PDB entry 9DC2 | electron microscopy, 2.41 A resolution | chains S and U of the 60 polymer chains in the assembly

[Chain S (and U)]
Molecule: Capsid protein
From: adeno-associated virus 8
Notes: chain U of this document is another copy of the same molecule, construct and numbering; everything in this record applies to it too
UniProtKB: Q8JQF8 (Q8JQF8_9VIRU); residue numbers follow UniProt; this construct covers 204-738
Sequence (535 residues; numbered 204 to 738; the number before each row is that of its first residue):
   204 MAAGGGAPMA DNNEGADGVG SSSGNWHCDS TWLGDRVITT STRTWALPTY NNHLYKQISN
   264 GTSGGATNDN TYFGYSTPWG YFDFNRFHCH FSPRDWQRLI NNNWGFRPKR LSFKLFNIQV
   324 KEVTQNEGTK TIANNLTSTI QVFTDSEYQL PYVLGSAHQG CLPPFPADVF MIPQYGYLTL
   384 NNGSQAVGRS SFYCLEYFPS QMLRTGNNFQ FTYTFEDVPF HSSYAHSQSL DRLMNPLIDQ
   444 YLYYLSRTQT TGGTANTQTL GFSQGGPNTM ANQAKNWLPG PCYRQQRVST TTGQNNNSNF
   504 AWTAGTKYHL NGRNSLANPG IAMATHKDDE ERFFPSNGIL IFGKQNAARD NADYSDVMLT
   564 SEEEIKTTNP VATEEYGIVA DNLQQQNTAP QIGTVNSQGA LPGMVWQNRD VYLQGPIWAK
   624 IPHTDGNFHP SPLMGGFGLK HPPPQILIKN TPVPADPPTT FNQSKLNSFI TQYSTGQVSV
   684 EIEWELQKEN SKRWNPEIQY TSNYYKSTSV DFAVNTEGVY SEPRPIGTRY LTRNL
Unresolved in the structure: 204-218

[How chain S and chain U interact]
Pairs across the interface (243; chain S residue first):
  S425(S) with D628(U), hydrogen bond
  Y427(S) with H626(U), hydrogen bond
  A428(S) with R392(U)
  H429(S) with L383(U); H626(U), hydrogen bond (side chain-backbone)
  S430(S) with T382(U), hydrogen bond (backbone-side chain); L383(U), hydrogen bond (backbone-backbone); R392(U); S394(U)
  Q431(S) with P354(U); L381(U), hydrogen bond (side chain-backbone); L383(U)
  S432(S) with L383(U); R516(U), hydrogen bond
  D434(S) with Y511(U); L513(U); R516(U), salt bridge
  R435(S) with D272(U), hydrogen bond (side chain-backbone); N273(U); T274(U), hydrogen bond (side chain-backbone); L381(U); R516(U)
  L436(S) with Y355(U); S359(U)
  M437(S) with S359(U); H361(U)
  N438(S) with Y284(U); V356(U); H361(U), hydrogen bond (backbone-side chain); Q377(U), hydrogen bond (side chain-backbone); Y378(U); G379(U)
  P439(S) with I261(U), hydrophobic; G379(U); Y380(U); L381(U), hydrophobic
  L440(S) with S279(U); Q377(U); Y378(U)
  I441(S) with H361(U), hydrogen bond (backbone-side chain); Q362(U); Q377(U)
  D442(S) with H361(U); Q362(U), hydrogen bond (backbone-backbone); R552(U), salt bridge
  Q443(S) with S359(U), hydrogen bond (side chain-backbone); A360(U); Q362(U), hydrogen bond (backbone-side chain)
  Y444(S) with R289(U); A360(U), hydrogen bond (backbone-backbone); H361(U); Q362(U); Q617(U); G618(U); P619(U)
  L445(S) with L543(U), hydrophobic; I544(U); F545(U), hydrophobic; M637(U), hydrophobic
  Y446(S) with I544(U), hydrogen bond (backbone-backbone); G546(U); A550(U); A551(U), hydrogen bond (side chain-backbone)
  L448(S) with A504(U); S539(U)
  R450(S) with N502(U); N554(U)
  T451(S) with S501(U); N502(U), hydrogen bond (backbone-side chain); F503(U); A504(U)
  Q452(S) with N500(U), hydrogen bond; S501(U); N502(U), hydrogen bond (side chain-backbone)
  N459(S) with N500(U), hydrogen bond (backbone-side chain)
  T460(S) with N500(U)
  Q461(S) with T495(U); N498(U), hydrogen bond (side chain-backbone); N499(U); N500(U)
  L463(S) with S492(U); A555(U)
  G464(S) with N554(U); A555(U)
  F465(S) with I544(U), hydrophobic; D553(U); N554(U), hydrogen bond (backbone-backbone); A555(U), hydrogen bond (backbone-backbone); Y557(U), hydrophobic; V560(U), hydrophobic
  S466(S) with R552(U); D553(U); N554(U), hydrogen bond (side chain-backbone)
  Q467(S) with Q362(U), hydrogen bond; R552(U), hydrogen bond (backbone-backbone)
  P470(S) with Y275(U)
  N471(S) with N273(U)
  T472(S) with N273(U)
  M473(S) with N273(U), hydrogen bond (backbone-side chain); Y275(U), hydrophobic; L381(U), hydrophobic
  A474(S) with D272(U); N273(U), hydrogen bond (backbone-side chain); W505(U), hydrophobic; N517(U); S518(U); L519(U), hydrogen bond (backbone-backbone)
  N475(S) with W505(U); L519(U); N521(U), hydrogen bond (backbone-side chain)
  Q476(S) with N521(U)
  A477(S) with N521(U); M637(U), hydrophobic
  K478(S) with Y511(U); S518(U), hydrogen bond; N521(U), hydrogen bond (backbone-backbone); P522(U); L636(U); M637(U)
  N479(S) with G358(U), hydrogen bond (side chain-backbone); A622(U); P635(U); L636(U), hydrogen bond (backbone-backbone); M637(U), hydrogen bond (side chain-backbone)
  W480(S) with K623(U); P625(U); P633(U); S634(U); P635(U)
  L481(S) with L636(U), hydrophobic
  P482(S) with Y511(U), hydrophobic
  K530(S) with N514(U)
  D531(S) with N384(U); N385(U); N514(U)
  D532(S) with N385(U), hydrogen bond
  E566(S) with R392(U), salt bridge
  E567(S) with R392(U)
  K569(S) with L513(U); N514(U)
  T570(S) with L383(U); L513(U)
  N572(S) with L513(U)
  E577(S) with H512(U), salt bridge; G515(U)
  E578(S) with H512(U), salt bridge
  Y579(S) with Y511(U); H512(U), hydrogen bond (backbone-backbone)
  G580(S) with Y486(U); K510(U)
  I581(S) with Y486(U), hydrogen bond (backbone-side chain); T509(U); K510(U), hydrogen bond (backbone-backbone)
  V582(S) with Y486(U), hydrophobic; R487(U)
  A583(S) with R487(U), hydrogen bond (backbone-backbone); Q488(U); Q489(U); N599(U)
  D584(S) with R487(U), hydrogen bond (backbone-side chain); N599(U), hydrogen bond
  N585(S) with Q489(U), hydrogen bond (backbone-side chain)
  L586(S) with Q489(U); R490(U); T576(U)
  Q587(S) with Q489(U), hydrogen bond (backbone-side chain); R490(U), hydrogen bond (side chain-backbone); V491(U); N498(U), hydrogen bond; N499(U), hydrogen bond (side chain-backbone); F503(U)
  Q588(S) with R490(U), hydrogen bond; Q497(U); N499(U), hydrogen bond (backbone-side chain)
  Q589(S) with G496(U); Q497(U), hydrogen bond (backbone-backbone); N498(U); N499(U), hydrogen bond (backbone-side chain)
  T591(S) with N499(U)
  A592(S) with N499(U)
  P593(S) with Q489(U); F503(U), hydrophobic; A507(U), hydrophobic
  V598(S) with S600(U)
  Q601(S) with S600(U); G602(U)
  G602(S) with G602(U)
  A603(S) with G602(U); A603(U), hydrogen bond (backbone-backbone); F631(U), hydrophobic
  L604(S) with Q601(U); F631(U)
  P605(S) with P484(U); I524(U); F631(U); H632(U); L636(U)
  G606(S) with F631(U), hydrogen bond (backbone-backbone); H632(U)
  M607(S) with N630(U); F631(U), hydrogen bond (backbone-backbone)
  V608(S) with T627(U); G629(U); N630(U)
  W609(S) with T627(U); D628(U), hydrogen bond (backbone-backbone); G629(U), hydrogen bond (backbone-backbone); N630(U); F631(U)
  Q610(S) with H626(U); T627(U); D628(U)
  N611(S) with D628(U), hydrogen bond (backbone-side chain)
  F631(S) with F631(U), hydrophobic
  H632(S) with D628(U); G629(U)
  N693(S) with E350(U); Q352(U)
  K695(S) with Q352(U); Y396(U); Y400(U), hydrogen bond (side chain-backbone); F401(U)
  R696(S) with G391(U), hydrogen bond (side chain-backbone); R392(U), hydrogen bond (side chain-backbone); S393(U); S394(U), hydrogen bond; F395(U); Y396(U)
  W697(S) with F395(U), hydrogen bond (backbone-backbone); Y400(U), hydrophobic
  N698(S) with S393(U), hydrogen bond (side chain-backbone); S394(U); F395(U), hydrogen bond (side chain-backbone)
  I701(S) with G391(U); R392(U)
  R732(S) with D628(U), salt bridge
  T735(S) with S394(U)
  R736(S) with H626(U), hydrogen bond
  N737(S) with Q352(U); L353(U); P354(U); Y396(U), hydrogen bond
  L738(S) with H626(U)
Interface residues without a listed pair, chain S (105 interface residues in all): L433, Y447, S449, T462, G469, T571, P573, V574, N590, Q594, I595
Interface residues without a listed pair, chain U (116 interface residues in all): N263, P376, T493, T506, G508, F537, D556, W609, I624

[In short]
Chain S and chain U form an interface of 105 and 116 residues respectively, with 68 hydrogen bonds and 6 salt
bridges. Among the polar pairs are D434(S)-R516(U), D442(S)-R552(U) and E566(S)-R392(U).
Both chains are Capsid protein (adeno-associated virus 8). Entry 9DC2 (Adeno-associated virus 8 capsid) was
determined by electron microscopy, deposited together with 9DC3.
